6UH6 - chains A and B of the 4 polymer chains in the assembly; structure by electron microscopy, 2.98 A resolution.

Chain A:
Name: VP1
Organism: Enterovirus A71
UniProtKB: D4QGA8 (D4QGA8_9ENTO); residues 1-297 here correspond to UniProt positions 566-862 (UniProt number = residue number + 565)
Amino-acid sequence (297 residues; numbered 1 to 297; the number before each row is that of its first residue):
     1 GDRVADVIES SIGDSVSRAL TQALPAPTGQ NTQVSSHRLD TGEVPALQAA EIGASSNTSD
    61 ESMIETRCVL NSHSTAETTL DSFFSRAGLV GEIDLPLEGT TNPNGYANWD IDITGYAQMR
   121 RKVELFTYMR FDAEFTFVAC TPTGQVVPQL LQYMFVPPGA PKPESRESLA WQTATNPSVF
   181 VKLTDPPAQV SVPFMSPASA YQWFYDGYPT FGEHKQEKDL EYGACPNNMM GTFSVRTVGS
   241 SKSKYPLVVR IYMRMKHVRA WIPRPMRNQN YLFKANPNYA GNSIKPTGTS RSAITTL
Residues lining bound ligands: sphingosine (SPH): I111, D112, I113, T114, F131, F135, F137, Y153, F155, V179, V190, V192, M195, Y201, W203, N228, M229, M230, F233, A275

Chain B:
Name: VP2
Organism: Enterovirus A71
UniProtKB: I6W7A3 (I6W7A3_9ENTO); residues 10-254 here correspond to UniProt positions 79-323 (UniProt number = residue number + 69)
Amino-acid sequence (245 residues; each row starts with the number of its first residue):
    10 SDRVAQLTIG NSTITTQEAA NIIVGYGEWP SYCSDDDATA VDKPTRPDVS VNRFYTLDTK
    70 LWEKSSKGWY WKFPDVLTET GVFGQNAQFH YLYRSGFCIH VQCNASKFHQ GALLVAILPE
   130 YVIGTVAGGT GTEDSHPPYK QTQPGADGFE LQHPYVLDAG IPISQLTVCH HQRINLRTNN
   190 CATIIVPYMN TLPFDSALNH CNFGLLVVPI SPLDFDQGAT PVIPITITLA PMCSEFAGLR
   250 QAVTQ

How chain A and chain B interact:
Pairs across the interface - 112 pairs, chain A then chain B:
  S11(A) - Y41(B)
  I12(A) - Y41(B)  hydrophobic
  I12(A) - R55(B)
  I12(A) - D57(B)
  G13(A) - Y41(B)
  D14(A) - S40(B)
  D14(A) - Y41(B)
  S15(A) - Y41(B)
  S15(A) - S43(B)  hydrogen bond
  S17(A) - S40(B)
  R18(A) - E37(B)
  R18(A) - W38(B)  hydrogen bond (backbone-backbone)
  A19(A) - G36(B)
  L20(A) - V33(B)  hydrophobic
  L20(A) - G36(B)  hydrogen bond (backbone-backbone)
  L20(A) - W38(B)
  A50(A) - R182(B)
  E51(A) - Q181(B)
  E51(A) - R182(B)  hydrogen bond (backbone-backbone)
  E51(A) - N184(B)
  E51(A) - T187(B)  hydrogen bond
  E51(A) - N188(B)
  I52(A) - A29(B)  hydrophobic
  I52(A) - I32(B)
  I52(A) - Q181(B)  hydrogen bond (backbone-side chain)
  G53(A) - H180(B)  hydrogen bond (backbone-side chain)
  T127(A) - E129(B)
  Y128(A) - E129(B)  hydrogen bond
  Y128(A) - M198(B)
  Y128(A) - N199(B)
  Y128(A) - T200(B)
  A198(A) - L201(B)  hydrophobic
  S199(A) - T200(B)
  A200(A) - T200(B)
  Q202(A) - E129(B)
  Q202(A) - T200(B)  hydrogen bond
  F204(A) - E129(B)
  F204(A) - V131(B)  hydrophobic
  Y205(A) - E129(B)
  Y205(A) - V131(B)
  Y205(A) - H209(B)
  D206(A) - K81(B)  salt bridge
  D206(A) - E129(B)  hydrogen bond (backbone-side chain)
  D206(A) - Y130(B)
  D206(A) - V131(B)
  D206(A) - H209(B)
  D206(A) - C210(B)  hydrogen bond (backbone-backbone)
  G207(A) - N208(B)
  Y208(A) - Y148(B)  hydrophobic
  Y208(A) - T151(B)
  Y208(A) - N208(B)  hydrogen bond (backbone-backbone)
  T210(A) - N208(B)  hydrogen bond (backbone-side chain)
  F211(A) - Y100(B)  hydrophobic
  F211(A) - N208(B)
  G212(A) - Q254(B)
  H214(A) - Y148(B)
  H214(A) - Q254(B)
  D219(A) - H145(B)
  D219(A) - P146(B)
  D219(A) - P147(B)
  L220(A) - H145(B)
  Y222(A) - K81(B)
  Y222(A) - V131(B)
  Y222(A) - I132(B)  hydrogen bond (side chain-backbone)
  Y222(A) - P146(B)  hydrophobic
  Y222(A) - T151(B)
  I262(A) - Y35(B)
  I262(A) - P128(B)  hydrophobic
  P263(A) - C178(B)
  R264(A) - L127(B)
  R264(A) - P128(B)  hydrogen bond (side chain-backbone)
  R264(A) - E129(B)  hydrogen bond (side chain-backbone)
  P265(A) - I170(B)
  P265(A) - P171(B)
  P265(A) - Q174(B)
  P265(A) - L175(B)
  M266(A) - P171(B)
  M266(A) - Q174(B)  hydrogen bond (backbone-side chain)
  R267(A) - A168(B)  hydrogen bond (side chain-backbone)
  R267(A) - G169(B)
  N268(A) - G169(B)  hydrogen bond (backbone-backbone)
  N268(A) - I170(B)
  N268(A) - P171(B)
  Q269(A) - V165(B)
  Q269(A) - G169(B)
  L272(A) - A136(B)  hydrophobic
  L272(A) - G140(B)
  F273(A) - E142(B)
  F273(A) - D143(B)
  N276(A) - D143(B)  hydrogen bond
  P277(A) - V131(B)  hydrophobic
  P277(A) - G133(B)
  P277(A) - A168(B)
  N278(A) - G133(B)
  N278(A) - T134(B)  hydrogen bond (side chain-backbone)
  N278(A) - S144(B)  hydrogen bond (side chain-backbone)
  Y279(A) - T134(B)  hydrogen bond (backbone-backbone)
  Y279(A) - V135(B)
  Y279(A) - A136(B)
  Y279(A) - H162(B)  hydrogen bond
  Y279(A) - D167(B)  hydrogen bond
  Y279(A) - A168(B)
  Y279(A) - G169(B)
  A280(A) - V135(B)
  A280(A) - G138(B)
  G281(A) - V135(B)  hydrogen bond (backbone-backbone)
  G281(A) - G138(B)
  N282(A) - G138(B)
  N282(A) - T139(B)
  I284(A) - H162(B)
  P286(A) - Y164(B)  hydrophobic
  T287(A) - Y164(B)
Other interface residues (no listed pair), chain A (56 interface residues in all): V16, A54, P209, E213, K285
Other interface residues (no listed pair), chain B (69 interface residues in all): N30, C42, G137, T141, Q152, V177, D204, S205, R249

Overview:
Chain A and chain B form an interface of 56 and 69 residues respectively, with 26 hydrogen bonds and 1 salt
bridge. Polar pairs include D206(A)-K81(B), S15(A)-S43(B) and E51(A)-T187(B). Ligands of chain A: sphingosine.
Here chain A is VP1 and chain B is VP2, both from Enterovirus A71. Entry 6UH6 (EV-A71 strain 11316 complexed
with MADAL compound 22) was determined by electron microscopy together with 6UH1 and 6UH7 from the same study.
